PDB entry 6YV1 | electron microscopy, 3.40 A resolution | chain A

Chain A:
Protein: b(0, +)-type amino acid transporter 1
Source organism: Homo sapiens
UniProtKB: P82251 (BAT1_HUMAN); residues 1-487 here = UniProt positions 1-487
Chain sequence (487 residues; row label = number of the first residue in the row):
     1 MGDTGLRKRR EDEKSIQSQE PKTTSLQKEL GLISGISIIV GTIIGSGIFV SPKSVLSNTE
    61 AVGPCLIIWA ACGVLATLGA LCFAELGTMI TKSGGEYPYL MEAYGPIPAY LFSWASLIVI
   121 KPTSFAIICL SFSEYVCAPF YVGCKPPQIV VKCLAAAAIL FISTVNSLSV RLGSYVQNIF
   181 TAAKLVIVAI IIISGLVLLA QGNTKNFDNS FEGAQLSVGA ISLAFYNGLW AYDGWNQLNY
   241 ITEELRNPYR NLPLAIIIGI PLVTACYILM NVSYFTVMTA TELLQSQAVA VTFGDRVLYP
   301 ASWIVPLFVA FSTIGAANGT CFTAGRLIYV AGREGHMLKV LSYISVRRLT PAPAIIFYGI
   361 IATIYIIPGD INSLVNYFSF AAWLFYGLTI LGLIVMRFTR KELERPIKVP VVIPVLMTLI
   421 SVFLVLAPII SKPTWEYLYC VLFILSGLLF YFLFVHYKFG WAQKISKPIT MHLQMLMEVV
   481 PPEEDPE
Unresolved in the structure: 1-30, 92-98, 103-105, 169-177, 201-218, 318-350, 396-412, 430-436, 453-487
Swiss-Prot annotation at these positions:
  - binding site (L-arginine): Ile43 to Gly47, Asp233
  - modified residue: Ser18 (Phosphoserine)
  - natural variant: Arg10 (deletion: In CSNU), Val40 (V40M: In CSNU; uncertain significance), Ile44 (I44T: In CSNU), Ser51 (S51F: In CSNU; uncertain significance), Pro52 (P52L: In CSNU), Val62 (V62M: In CSNU), Gly63 (G63R: In CSNU), Trp69 (W69L: In CSNU), Ala70 (A70V: In CSNU loss of amino acid transport activity), Tyr99 (Y99H: In CSNU; uncertain significance), Gly105 (G105E: In CSNU; G105R: In CSNU), Trp114 (W114R: In CSNU; uncertain significance), 35 further natural variant entries in UniProt
  - mutagenesis: Trp230 (W230A: Abolishes amino acid transport activity), Asp233 (D233A: Complete loss of amino acid transport activity), Trp235 (W235A: Complete loss of amino acid transport activity), Gln237 (Q237A: Reduces amino acid transport activity), Cys321 (C321S: Does not affect amino acid transport activity), Ser379 (S379A: Markedly reduces amino acid transport activity), Trp383 (W383A: Complete loss of amino acid transport activity), Tyr386 (Y386A: Loss of amino acid transport activity), Pro482 (P482A/G/S/V: No effect on amino acid transport activity; P482F/I/M/W: Decreased amino acid transport activity)
What the authors report for this chain:
  - specificity-determining residues: Asp233 (by similarity / conservation)

In short:
Curated annotation (UniProt) lists 6 L-arginine-binding residues and 9 mutagenesis sites. The paper reports
the specificity determinant Asp233.
Chain A is b(0, +)-type amino acid transporter 1 (Homo sapiens); the structure, Structure of human b(0,+)AT1,
was determined by electron microscopy, deposited together with 6YUP and 6YUZ.
